PDB entry 5IP9 | X-ray diffraction, 3.90 A resolution | chains A and B of the 13 polymer chains in the assembly

== Chain A ==
Name: DNA-directed RNA polymerase II subunit RPB1
Source organism: Saccharomyces cerevisiae
Notes: EC 2.7.7.6
UniProtKB: P04050 (RPB1_YEAST); residue numbers follow UniProt; this construct covers 2-1733
Sequence (1732 residues; numbered 2 to 1733; the number before each row is that of its first residue):
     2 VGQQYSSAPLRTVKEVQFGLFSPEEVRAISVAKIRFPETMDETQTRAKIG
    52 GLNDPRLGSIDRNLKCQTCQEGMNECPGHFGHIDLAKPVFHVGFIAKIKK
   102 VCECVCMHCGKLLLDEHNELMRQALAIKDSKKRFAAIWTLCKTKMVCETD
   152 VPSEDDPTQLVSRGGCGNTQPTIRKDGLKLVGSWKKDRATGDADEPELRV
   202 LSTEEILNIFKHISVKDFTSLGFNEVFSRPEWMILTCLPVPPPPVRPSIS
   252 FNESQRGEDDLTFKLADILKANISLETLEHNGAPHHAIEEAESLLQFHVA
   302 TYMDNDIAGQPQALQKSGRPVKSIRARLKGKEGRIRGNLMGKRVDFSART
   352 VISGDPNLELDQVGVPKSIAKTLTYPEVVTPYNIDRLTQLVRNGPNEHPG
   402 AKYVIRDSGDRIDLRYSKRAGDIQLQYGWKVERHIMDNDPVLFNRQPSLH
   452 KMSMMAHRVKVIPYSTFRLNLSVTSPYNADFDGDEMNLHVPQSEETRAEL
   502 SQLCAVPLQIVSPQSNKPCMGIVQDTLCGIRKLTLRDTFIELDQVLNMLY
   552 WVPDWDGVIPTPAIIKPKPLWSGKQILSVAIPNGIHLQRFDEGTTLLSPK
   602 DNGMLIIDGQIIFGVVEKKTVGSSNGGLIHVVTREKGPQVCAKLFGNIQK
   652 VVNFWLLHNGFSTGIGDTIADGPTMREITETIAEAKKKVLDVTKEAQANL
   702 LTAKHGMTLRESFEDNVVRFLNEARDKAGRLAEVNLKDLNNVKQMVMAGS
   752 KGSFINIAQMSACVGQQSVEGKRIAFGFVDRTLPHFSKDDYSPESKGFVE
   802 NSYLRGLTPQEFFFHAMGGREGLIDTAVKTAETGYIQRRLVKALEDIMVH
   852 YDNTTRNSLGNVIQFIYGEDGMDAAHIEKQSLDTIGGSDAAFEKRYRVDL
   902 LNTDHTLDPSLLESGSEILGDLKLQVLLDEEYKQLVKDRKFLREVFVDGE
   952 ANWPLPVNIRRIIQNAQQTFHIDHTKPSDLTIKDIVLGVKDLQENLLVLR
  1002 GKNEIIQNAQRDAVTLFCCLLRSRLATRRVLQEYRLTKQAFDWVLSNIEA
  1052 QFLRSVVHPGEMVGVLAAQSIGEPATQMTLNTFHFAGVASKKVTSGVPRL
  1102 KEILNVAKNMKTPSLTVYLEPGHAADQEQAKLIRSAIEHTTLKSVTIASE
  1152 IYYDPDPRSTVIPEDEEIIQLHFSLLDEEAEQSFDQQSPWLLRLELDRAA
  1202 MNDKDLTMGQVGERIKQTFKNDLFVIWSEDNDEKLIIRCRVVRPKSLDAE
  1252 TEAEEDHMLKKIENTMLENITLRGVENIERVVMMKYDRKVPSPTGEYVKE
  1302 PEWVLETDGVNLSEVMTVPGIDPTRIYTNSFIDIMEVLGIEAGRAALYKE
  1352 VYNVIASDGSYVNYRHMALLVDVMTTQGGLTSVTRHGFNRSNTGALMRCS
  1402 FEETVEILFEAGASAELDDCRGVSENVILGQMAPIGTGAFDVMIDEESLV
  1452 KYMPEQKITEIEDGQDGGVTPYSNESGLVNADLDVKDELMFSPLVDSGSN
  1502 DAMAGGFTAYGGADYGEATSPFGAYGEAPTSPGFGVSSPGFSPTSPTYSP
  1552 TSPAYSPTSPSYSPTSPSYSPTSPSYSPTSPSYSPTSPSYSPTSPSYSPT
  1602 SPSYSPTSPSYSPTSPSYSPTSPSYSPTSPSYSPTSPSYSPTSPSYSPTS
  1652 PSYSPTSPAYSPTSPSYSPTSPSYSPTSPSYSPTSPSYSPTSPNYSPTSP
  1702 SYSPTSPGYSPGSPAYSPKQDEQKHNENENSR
Not modelled in the structure: 2, 187-194, 1087-1090, 1177-1186, 1245-1253, 1455-1733
Bound ions: Zn2+ site 1: Cys67, Cys70, Cys77, His80; Zn2+ site 2: Cys107, Cys110, Cys148, Cys167; Mg2+ near Asp483 (its only coordinating residue here)
UniProt features mapped onto this chain:
  - region: Pro248 to Asp260 (Lid loop), Asn306 to Lys323 (Rudder loop), Pro810 to Glu822 (Bridging helix)
  - binding site (Zn(2+)): Cys67, Cys70, Cys77, His80, Cys107, Cys110, Cys148, Cys167
  - binding site (Mg(2+)): Asp481, Asp483, Asp485
  - modified residue: Thr1471 (Phosphothreonine)
  - cross-link (Glycyl lysine isopeptide (Lys-Gly)): Lys695 (interchain with G-Cter in ubiquitin), Lys1246 (interchain with G-Cter in ubiquitin), Lys1350 (interchain with G-Cter in ubiquitin)
  - natural variant: Ser1653 to Pro1659 (deletion: In strain: A364A)
  - mutagenesis: Lys1246 (K1246R: Impairs ubiquitination during transcription stress)

== Chain B ==
Name: DNA-directed RNA polymerase II subunit RPB2
Source organism: Saccharomyces cerevisiae
Notes: EC 2.7.7.6
UniProtKB: P08518 (RPB2_YEAST); residues 2-1224 here = UniProt positions 2-1224
Sequence (1223 residues; row label = number of the first residue in the row):
     2 SDLANSEKYYDEDPYGFEDESAPITAEDSWAVISAFFREKGLVSQQLDSF
    52 NQFVDYTLQDIICEDSTLILEQLAQHTTESDNISRKYEISFGKIYVTKPM
   102 VNESDGVTHALYPQEARLRNLTYSSGLFVDVKKRTYEAIDVPGRELKYEL
   152 IAEESEDDSESGKVFIGRLPIMLRSKNCYLSEATESDLYKLKECPFDMGG
   202 YFIINGSEKVLIAQERSAGNIVQVFKKAAPSPISHVAEIRSALEKGSRFI
   252 STLQVKLYGREGSSARTIKATLPYIKQDIPIVIIFRALGIIPDGEILEHI
   302 CYDVNDWQMLEMLKPCVEDGFVIQDRETALDFIGRRGTALGIKKEKRIQY
   352 AKDILQKEFLPHITQLEGFESRKAFFLGYMINRLLLCALDRKDQDDRDHF
   402 GKKRLDLAGPLLAQLFKTLFKKLTKDIFRYMQRTVEEAHDFNMKLAINAK
   452 TITSGLKYALATGNWGEQKKAMSSRAGVSQVLNRYTYSSTLSHLRRTNTP
   502 IGRDGKLAKPRQLHNTHWGLVCPAETPEGQACGLVKNLSLMSCISVGTDP
   552 MPIITFLSEWGMEPLEDYVPHQSPDATRVFVNGVWHGVHRNPARLMETLR
   602 TLRRKGDINPEVSMIRDIREKELKIFTDAGRVYRPLFIVEDDESLGHKEL
   652 KVRKGHIAKLMATEYQDIEGGFEDVEEYTWSSLLNEGLVEYIDAEEEESI
   702 LIAMQPEDLEPAEANEENDLDVDPAKRIRVSHHATTFTHCEIHPSMILGV
   752 AASIIPFPDHNQSPRNTYQSAMGKQAMGVFLTNYNVRMDTMANILYYPQK
   802 PLGTTRAMEYLKFRELPAGQNAIVAIACYSGYNQEDSMIMNQSSIDRGLF
   852 RSLFFRSYMDQEKKYGMSITETFEKPQRTNTLRMKHGTYDKLDDDGLIAP
   902 GVRVSGEDVIIGKTTPISPDEEELGQRTAYHSKRDASTPLRSTENGIVDQ
   952 VLVTTNQDGLKFVKVRVRTTKIPQIGDKFASRHGQKGTIGITYRREDMPF
  1002 TAEGIVPDLIINPHAIPSRMTVAHLIECLLSKVAALSGNEGDASPFTDIT
  1052 VEGISKLLREHGYQSRGFEVMYNGHTGKKLMAQIFFGPTYYQRLRHMVDD
  1102 KIHARARGPMQVLTRQPVEGRSRDGGLRFGEMERDCMIAHGAASFLKERL
  1152 MEASDAFRVHICGICGLMTVIAKLNHNQFECKGCDNKIDIYQIHIPYAAK
  1202 LLFQELMAMNITPRLYTDRSRDF
Not modelled in the structure: 2-19, 71-89, 135-163, 438-445, 504-506, 669-677, 716-721, 920-932
Bound ions: Zn2+: Cys1163, Cys1166, Cys1182, Cys1185

== Chain A / chain B interface ==
Contacting residue pairs (470):
  Gly3(A) - Phe1158(B)
  Gly3(A) - Arg1159(B)
  Gln5(A) - Arg1159(B)  hydrogen bond (backbone-side chain)
  Gln5(A) - Leu1175(B)
  Tyr6(A) - Leu1175(B)
  Ser7(A) - Arg1159(B)
  Ser7(A) - His1161(B)
  Ser7(A) - Phe1180(B)
  Ser7(A) - Gln1193(B)
  Ser8(A) - Asn1178(B)  hydrogen bond
  Ser8(A) - Phe1180(B)
  Ala9(A) - His1161(B)
  Ala9(A) - Gln1193(B)
  Pro10(A) - Ile1191(B)
  Pro10(A) - Tyr1192(B)
  Pro10(A) - Gln1193(B)  hydrogen bond (backbone-backbone)
  Leu11(A) - Gln1193(B)
  Leu11(A) - Ile1194(B)  hydrophobic
  Leu11(A) - His1195(B)
  Arg12(A) - Tyr1192(B)
  Arg12(A) - Gln1193(B)  hydrogen bond (backbone-backbone)
  Arg12(A) - Ile1194(B)
  Arg12(A) - Thr1218(B)  hydrogen bond
  Thr13(A) - Thr1218(B)
  Val14(A) - Ile1194(B)  hydrophobic
  Val14(A) - Leu1216(B)  hydrophobic
  Val14(A) - Tyr1217(B)
  Lys15(A) - Tyr1217(B)  hydrogen bond (backbone-backbone)
  Lys15(A) - Thr1218(B)  hydrogen bond (side chain-backbone)
  Lys15(A) - Asp1219(B)
  Lys15(A) - Arg1220(B)  hydrogen bond (backbone-side chain)
  Glu16(A) - Arg1215(B)
  Glu16(A) - Leu1216(B)
  Glu16(A) - Tyr1217(B)  hydrogen bond (backbone-backbone)
  Glu16(A) - Asp1219(B)
  Glu16(A) - Arg1220(B)
  Glu16(A) - Ser1221(B)  hydrogen bond (side chain-backbone)
  Glu16(A) - Arg1222(B)
  Val17(A) - Pro1214(B)
  Val17(A) - Arg1215(B)
  Val17(A) - Leu1216(B)  hydrophobic
  Gln18(A) - Thr1213(B)
  Gln18(A) - Pro1214(B)
  Gln18(A) - Arg1215(B)  hydrogen bond (backbone-backbone)
  Gln18(A) - Tyr1217(B)
  Phe19(A) - Thr1213(B)
  Gly20(A) - Ile1212(B)
  Gly20(A) - Thr1213(B)  hydrogen bond (backbone-backbone)
  Leu21(A) - Asn1211(B)
  Leu21(A) - Thr1213(B)
  Leu21(A) - Arg1215(B)
  Phe22(A) - Met1208(B)  hydrophobic
  Phe22(A) - Asn1211(B)  hydrogen bond (backbone-backbone)
  Phe22(A) - Thr1213(B)
  Glu26(A) - Cys1166(B)
  Glu26(A) - Leu1168(B)
  Glu26(A) - Arg1215(B)  salt bridge
  Ala29(A) - Lys1183(B)
  Ala29(A) - Gly1184(B)
  Ile30(A) - Thr1170(B)
  Ile30(A) - Lys1183(B)  hydrogen bond (backbone-side chain)
  Val32(A) - Lys1183(B)
  Arg47(A) - Ser919(B)
  Thr69(A) - Ile1172(B)
  Thr69(A) - Lys1174(B)
  Cys70(A) - Ala1173(B)
  Cys70(A) - Lys1174(B)
  Gln71(A) - Lys1174(B)
  Glu72(A) - Ala1173(B)
  Glu72(A) - Lys1174(B)
  Glu72(A) - Leu1175(B)
  Glu72(A) - Asn1176(B)
  Met74(A) - Arg1116(B)  hydrogen bond (backbone-side chain)
  Asn75(A) - Arg1116(B)  hydrogen bond (backbone-side chain)
  Asn75(A) - Phe1158(B)
  Glu76(A) - Phe1158(B)
  Glu76(A) - Arg1159(B)  salt bridge
  Glu76(A) - Leu1175(B)
  Pro78(A) - Val1160(B)  hydrophobic
  Pro78(A) - Lys1201(B)  hydrogen bond (backbone-side chain)
  Pro78(A) - Gln1205(B)  hydrogen bond (backbone-side chain)
  Gly79(A) - Gln1205(B)
  Phe81(A) - Gln1205(B)
  Phe81(A) - Met1208(B)  hydrophobic
  His92(A) - Met1210(B)  hydrogen bond (side chain-backbone)
  Phe228(A) - Arg1215(B)
  Trp233(A) - Asn1211(B)
  Leu236(A) - Asn1211(B)
  Pro240(A) - Met1208(B)
  Pro240(A) - Asn1211(B)
  Pro242(A) - Ala1209(B)  hydrophobic
  Pro243(A) - Gln1205(B)
  Pro245(A) - Leu1114(B)
  Pro245(A) - Tyr1198(B)
  Pro245(A) - Lys1201(B)
  Val246(A) - Leu1114(B)
  Val246(A) - Gln1205(B)
  Val246(A) - Glu1206(B)
  Pro248(A) - Leu1114(B)
  Asn253(A) - Arg935(B)
  Glu254(A) - Ile918(B)
  Glu254(A) - Arg935(B)
  Ser255(A) - Ile918(B)
  Tyr303(A) - Ala1209(B)
  Met304(A) - Met1210(B)  hydrophobic
  Lys317(A) - Lys471(B)
  Ser318(A) - Lys470(B)
  Ser318(A) - Lys471(B)
  Ile325(A) - Glu1206(B)
  Ile325(A) - Ala1209(B)  hydrophobic
  Ile325(A) - Met1210(B)  hydrophobic
  Arg328(A) - Leu1114(B)
  Arg328(A) - Glu1206(B)  salt bridge
  Leu329(A) - Leu1203(B)  hydrophobic
  Leu329(A) - Glu1206(B)
  Leu329(A) - Met1210(B)  hydrophobic
  Arg335(A) - Leu1114(B)
  Arg335(A) - Leu1202(B)
  Arg335(A) - Leu1203(B)
  Arg335(A) - Glu1206(B)  salt bridge
  Ile336(A) - Leu1203(B)  hydrophobic
  Arg337(A) - Arg1129(B)
  Arg337(A) - Glu1132(B)  salt bridge
  Gly338(A) - Arg1129(B)  hydrogen bond (backbone-side chain)
  Asn339(A) - Thr1115(B)
  Asn339(A) - Gln1117(B)  hydrogen bond (backbone-side chain)
  Asn339(A) - Ala1199(B)
  Leu340(A) - Pro1197(B)  hydrophobic
  Leu340(A) - Ala1199(B)  hydrophobic
  Leu340(A) - Ala1200(B)
  Leu340(A) - Leu1203(B)  hydrophobic
  Met341(A) - Glu1132(B)
  Met341(A) - Arg1135(B)
  Gly342(A) - Arg1129(B)
  Gly342(A) - Phe1130(B)
  Gly342(A) - Gly1131(B)
  Gly342(A) - Glu1132(B)
  Lys343(A) - Gln1117(B)
  Lys343(A) - Leu1128(B)
  Lys343(A) - Arg1129(B)
  Lys343(A) - Phe1130(B)  hydrogen bond (backbone-backbone)
  Lys343(A) - Leu1151(B)  hydrogen bond (side chain-backbone)
  Lys343(A) - Ser1155(B)
  Lys343(A) - Asp1156(B)  salt bridge
  Lys343(A) - Pro1197(B)
  Arg344(A) - Gln1112(B)
  Arg344(A) - Gln1117(B)
  Arg344(A) - Pro1118(B)
  Arg344(A) - Val1119(B)
  Arg344(A) - Glu1120(B)  salt bridge
  Arg344(A) - Gly1127(B)  hydrogen bond (side chain-backbone)
  Arg344(A) - Leu1128(B)
  Arg344(A) - Arg1129(B)
  Arg344(A) - Ser1155(B)
  Val345(A) - Pro1118(B)  hydrophobic
  Val345(A) - Gly1127(B)
  Val345(A) - Leu1128(B)  hydrogen bond (backbone-backbone)
  Val345(A) - Phe1130(B)  hydrophobic
  Val345(A) - Arg1150(B)
  Val345(A) - Ala1154(B)
  Val345(A) - Ser1155(B)
  Asp346(A) - Arg1106(B)  salt bridge
  Asp346(A) - Arg1108(B)
  Asp346(A) - Gly1109(B)
  Asp346(A) - Met1111(B)
  Asp346(A) - Pro1118(B)
  Asp346(A) - Arg1150(B)  hydrogen bond (backbone-side chain)
  Asp346(A) - Ala1154(B)  hydrogen bond (backbone-backbone)
  Phe347(A) - Arg1106(B)  hydrogen bond (backbone-backbone)
  Phe347(A) - Ala1107(B)
  Phe347(A) - Arg1150(B)  hydrogen bond (backbone-side chain)
  Ser348(A) - Ala1105(B)
  Ser348(A) - Arg1106(B)  hydrogen bond (backbone-backbone)
  Ser348(A) - Leu1128(B)  hydrogen bond (side chain-backbone)
  Ala349(A) - His1104(B)
  Ala349(A) - Ala1105(B)  hydrophobic
  Ala349(A) - Leu1128(B)
  Arg350(A) - Lys1102(B)
  Arg350(A) - Ile1103(B)
  Arg350(A) - His1104(B)  hydrogen bond (backbone-backbone)
  Arg350(A) - Leu1128(B)
  Thr351(A) - Val1099(B)
  Thr351(A) - Ile1103(B)
  Val352(A) - Gly977(B)
  Val352(A) - Thr989(B)
  Val352(A) - Val1099(B)  hydrophobic
  Val352(A) - Lys1102(B)
  Ser354(A) - Ile990(B)  hydrogen bond (side chain-backbone)
  Gly355(A) - Tyr833(B)
  Asp356(A) - Tyr833(B)  hydrogen bond
  Pro357(A) - Ser831(B)
  Pro357(A) - Gly832(B)
  Pro357(A) - Tyr833(B)
  Asn358(A) - Tyr833(B)  hydrogen bond
  Pro367(A) - Ile1103(B)  hydrophobic
  Ser369(A) - Ile1103(B)
  Ile370(A) - Ile1103(B)  hydrophobic
  Ile370(A) - Ala1105(B)  hydrophobic
  Thr373(A) - Ala1105(B)
  Thr373(A) - Arg1106(B)
  Thr373(A) - Ala1107(B)
  Leu374(A) - Arg1106(B)
  Leu374(A) - Ala1107(B)  hydrophobic
  Tyr404(A) - Arg1108(B)
  Arg412(A) - Arg1108(B)
  Glu433(A) - Arg1108(B)  salt bridge
  Leu443(A) - Met1138(B)  hydrophobic
  Leu443(A) - Phe1146(B)  hydrophobic
  Asn445(A) - Glu1134(B)
  Gln447(A) - Glu1134(B)
  Ser449(A) - Met1133(B)
  Ser449(A) - Glu1134(B)  hydrogen bond
  Ser449(A) - Cys1137(B)
  Leu450(A) - Met1133(B)  hydrophobic
  His451(A) - Cys1137(B)  hydrogen bond (backbone-side chain)
  Lys452(A) - Ala1140(B)
  Lys452(A) - His1141(B)  hydrogen bond (backbone-side chain)
  Met455(A) - Phe1130(B)  hydrophobic
  Met455(A) - Glu1134(B)
  Met455(A) - Cys1137(B)  hydrophobic
  Met455(A) - Met1138(B)  hydrophobic
  Met455(A) - His1141(B)  hydrogen bond (backbone-side chain)
  Tyr465(A) - Gln975(B)
  Tyr465(A) - Ile976(B)  hydrophobic
  Ser466(A) - Gln975(B)  hydrogen bond
  Ser466(A) - Val1099(B)
  Ser466(A) - Asp1100(B)  hydrogen bond
  Ser466(A) - Ile1103(B)
  Thr467(A) - Ile976(B)
  Thr467(A) - Gly977(B)
  Arg469(A) - Tyr833(B)
  Arg469(A) - Ile976(B)
  Arg469(A) - Gly991(B)  hydrogen bond (side chain-backbone)
  Leu472(A) - Gln835(B)
  Leu472(A) - Glu836(B)
  Thr475(A) - Glu836(B)
  Ala480(A) - Glu836(B)
  Asp481(A) - Glu836(B)
  Phe482(A) - Gln835(B)
  Phe482(A) - Glu836(B)  hydrogen bond (backbone-backbone)
  Phe482(A) - Asp837(B)
  Phe482(A) - Ser838(B)
  Phe482(A) - Thr989(B)  hydrogen bond (backbone-side chain)
  Asp483(A) - Asp837(B)
  Asp483(A) - Lys979(B)
  Asp483(A) - Lys987(B)  salt bridge
  Gly484(A) - Thr989(B)
  Gly484(A) - Lys1102(B)
  Glu486(A) - Lys1102(B)
  Asn488(A) - Leu1128(B)
  Asn488(A) - Arg1129(B)
  His490(A) - Arg1150(B)
  Val491(A) - Arg1150(B)  hydrogen bond (backbone-side chain)
  Pro492(A) - Glu1149(B)
  Pro492(A) - Arg1150(B)
  Gln493(A) - Glu1149(B)  hydrogen bond (backbone-side chain)
  Ser494(A) - Glu1149(B)  hydrogen bond (backbone-side chain)
  Thr497(A) - Ser1145(B)
  Thr497(A) - Phe1146(B)
  Thr497(A) - Glu1149(B)  hydrogen bond
  Glu500(A) - Ala1143(B)
  Glu500(A) - Ala1144(B)  hydrogen bond (side chain-backbone)
  Glu500(A) - Ser1145(B)  hydrogen bond (side chain-backbone)
  Glu500(A) - Phe1146(B)
  Leu501(A) - Phe1146(B)  hydrophobic
  Cys505(A) - Met1138(B)  hydrophobic
  Cys505(A) - His1141(B)
  Gln510(A) - His1141(B)
  Val524(A) - Gln835(B)
  Gln525(A) - Gln835(B)
  Gln525(A) - Glu836(B)  hydrogen bond (side chain-backbone)
  Gln525(A) - Asn1013(B)
  Gln525(A) - His1015(B)
  Asp526(A) - Cys829(B)  hydrogen bond
  Asp526(A) - Gly832(B)
  Asp526(A) - Gln835(B)  hydrogen bond (backbone-side chain)
  Asp526(A) - Asn1013(B)
  Asp526(A) - His1015(B)
  Cys529(A) - His1015(B)
  Leu658(A) - Tyr830(B)
  Leu658(A) - Ser831(B)
  Leu658(A) - Asn1074(B)
  Leu658(A) - His1076(B)
  Leu658(A) - Leu1081(B)
  His659(A) - Asn1074(B)
  His659(A) - Thr1077(B)
  His659(A) - Leu1081(B)
  Asn660(A) - Leu1081(B)
  Asn660(A) - Met1082(B)  hydrogen bond (backbone-backbone)
  Asn660(A) - Ala1083(B)  hydrogen bond (backbone-backbone)
  Gly661(A) - Leu1081(B)
  Gly661(A) - Ala1083(B)
  Phe662(A) - Ile827(B)
  Phe662(A) - Ala828(B)
  Phe662(A) - Cys829(B)  hydrogen bond (backbone-backbone)
  Phe662(A) - Pro1014(B)
  Ser663(A) - Ile827(B)  hydrogen bond (side chain-backbone)
  Ser663(A) - Pro1014(B)
  Ser663(A) - Gln1084(B)
  Ser663(A) - Ile1085(B)
  Ser663(A) - Phe1086(B)  hydrogen bond (side chain-backbone)
  Thr664(A) - Ile827(B)
  Thr664(A) - Pro1014(B)
  Thr664(A) - Phe1086(B)
  Gly665(A) - Leu1026(B)
  Gly665(A) - Phe1069(B)
  Gly665(A) - Phe1086(B)
  Ile666(A) - Leu1026(B)  hydrophobic
  Ile666(A) - Ile1027(B)  hydrophobic
  Ile666(A) - Leu1030(B)  hydrophobic
  Ile666(A) - Arg1067(B)
  Ile666(A) - Phe1086(B)  hydrophobic
  Asp668(A) - Phe1069(B)
  Ile670(A) - Val1052(B)  hydrophobic
  Ile670(A) - Arg1067(B)
  Met746(A) - Pro1014(B)
  Met746(A) - His1015(B)  hydrogen bond
  Met746(A) - Pro1018(B)  hydrophobic
  Ser751(A) - His1015(B)  hydrogen bond
  Lys752(A) - His1015(B)
  Lys752(A) - Pro1018(B)
  Lys752(A) - Ser1019(B)
  Lys752(A) - Arg1020(B)
  Gly753(A) - Pro1018(B)
  Asn757(A) - Pro1018(B)
  Asn757(A) - Ser1019(B)
  Asn757(A) - Met1021(B)
  Gln760(A) - Met1021(B)
  Met761(A) - Pro1018(B)  hydrophobic
  Met761(A) - Met1021(B)  hydrophobic
  Met761(A) - Val1023(B)  hydrophobic
  Glu771(A) - Gln513(B)
  Ala776(A) - Asn516(B)  hydrogen bond (backbone-side chain)
  Gly778(A) - His400(B)
  Gly778(A) - His515(B)
  Gly778(A) - Asn516(B)
  Phe779(A) - Asn516(B)
  Phe779(A) - Thr517(B)
  Phe779(A) - Glu698(B)
  Phe779(A) - Glu699(B)
  Val780(A) - Glu699(B)  hydrogen bond (backbone-side chain)
  Asp781(A) - Arg620(B)  salt bridge
  Arg782(A) - Glu698(B)  hydrogen bond (side chain-backbone)
  Arg782(A) - Glu699(B)  hydrogen bond (side chain-backbone)
  Arg782(A) - Ile701(B)  hydrogen bond (side chain-backbone)
  Thr783(A) - Asn516(B)  hydrogen bond (backbone-side chain)
  Leu784(A) - Trp519(B)  hydrophobic
  Pro785(A) - Glu698(B)
  Pro785(A) - Ile701(B)
  Pro785(A) - Leu702(B)
  Pro785(A) - Ile703(B)  hydrogen bond (backbone-backbone)
  His786(A) - Trp519(B)  hydrogen bond
  His786(A) - Ile703(B)  hydrogen bond (side chain-backbone)
  His786(A) - Met705(B)  hydrogen bond
  His786(A) - Glu742(B)  salt bridge
  Phe787(A) - Leu702(B)
  Lys789(A) - Arg620(B)
  Glu795(A) - Val731(B)
  Glu801(A) - Ile729(B)
  Asn802(A) - Arg728(B)
  Asn802(A) - Ile729(B)  hydrogen bond (side chain-backbone)
  Tyr804(A) - His761(B)  hydrogen bond (backbone-side chain)
  Tyr804(A) - Asn762(B)
  Tyr804(A) - Gln763(B)
  Tyr804(A) - Met1021(B)  hydrophobic
  Tyr804(A) - Val1023(B)  hydrophobic
  Leu805(A) - His761(B)  hydrogen bond (backbone-side chain)
  Leu805(A) - Val1052(B)  hydrophobic
  Arg806(A) - Pro725(B)  hydrogen bond (side chain-backbone)
  Arg806(A) - Ala726(B)
  Arg806(A) - Lys727(B)  hydrogen bond (side chain-backbone)
  Arg806(A) - Arg728(B)
  Arg806(A) - Ile729(B)
  Arg806(A) - His761(B)
  Gly807(A) - Arg728(B)
  Gly807(A) - Asp760(B)
  Gly807(A) - His761(B)
  Leu808(A) - Arg728(B)  hydrogen bond (backbone-side chain)
  Leu808(A) - Asp760(B)  hydrogen bond (backbone-backbone)
  Leu808(A) - Phe1047(B)
  Thr809(A) - Ile729(B)
  Thr809(A) - Arg730(B)
  Thr809(A) - Phe1047(B)
  Pro810(A) - Trp519(B)
  Pro810(A) - Met705(B)  hydrophobic
  Pro810(A) - Pro745(B)  hydrophobic
  Pro810(A) - Phe1047(B)
  Gln811(A) - Met705(B)  hydrogen bond
  Gln811(A) - Val731(B)
  Glu812(A) - Ile729(B)
  Phe813(A) - Pro524(B)  hydrophobic
  Phe813(A) - Ile748(B)  hydrophobic
  Phe813(A) - Leu749(B)  hydrophobic
  Phe813(A) - Pro759(B)
  Phe813(A) - Asn767(B)
  Phe813(A) - Phe1047(B)  hydrophobic
  Phe814(A) - Leu514(B)  hydrophobic
  Phe814(A) - His515(B)
  Phe814(A) - Asn516(B)
  Phe814(A) - Trp519(B)  hydrophobic
  Phe814(A) - Pro524(B)  hydrophobic
  His816(A) - Gln763(B)
  His816(A) - Ser764(B)  hydrogen bond (side chain-backbone)
  Ala817(A) - Leu514(B)
  Ala817(A) - Ser764(B)
  Met818(A) - Leu514(B)
  Met818(A) - Asn516(B)
  Gly820(A) - Ser764(B)
  Arg821(A) - Arg512(B)
  Arg821(A) - Leu514(B)
  Arg821(A) - Cys523(B)
  Arg821(A) - Pro524(B)  hydrogen bond (side chain-backbone)
  Arg821(A) - Thr527(B)
  Glu822(A) - Gln513(B)
  Leu824(A) - Thr768(B)
  Leu824(A) - Tyr769(B)
  Ile825(A) - Arg512(B)
  Ile825(A) - Gln513(B)
  Ala828(A) - Gly530(B)
  Val829(A) - Leu508(B)  hydrophobic
  Gln838(A) - Met1133(B)
  Arg839(A) - Glu1132(B)  salt bridge
  Val842(A) - Asp1136(B)
  Lys843(A) - Glu1132(B)  salt bridge
  Lys843(A) - Arg1135(B)
  Glu846(A) - Arg1135(B)  salt bridge
  Glu1062(A) - Ala1140(B)
  Met1063(A) - Ile1139(B)
  Val1066(A) - Asp1136(B)
  Val1066(A) - Ile1139(B)  hydrophobic
  Gln1070(A) - Asp1136(B)
  Gln1070(A) - Cys1137(B)
  Gln1070(A) - Ala1140(B)
  Lys1144(A) - Glu262(B)  salt bridge
  Asn1265(A) - Gly263(B)
  Asn1265(A) - Ser264(B)
  Glu1269(A) - Glu262(B)
  Glu1269(A) - Gly263(B)
  Leu1409(A) - Leu1207(B)  hydrophobic
  Phe1410(A) - Met1210(B)  hydrophobic
  Phe1410(A) - Ile1212(B)  hydrophobic
  Leu1418(A) - Ser1221(B)
  Leu1418(A) - Arg1222(B)  hydrogen bond (backbone-side chain)
  Asp1420(A) - Arg1220(B)
  Asp1420(A) - Arg1222(B)  salt bridge
  Asp1420(A) - Phe1224(B)
  Arg1422(A) - Phe1224(B)
  Val1424(A) - Ile1139(B)  hydrophobic
  Val1428(A) - Leu1147(B)  hydrophobic
  Val1428(A) - Leu1151(B)  hydrophobic
  Ile1429(A) - Pro1197(B)
  Ile1429(A) - Ala1200(B)
  Leu1430(A) - His1195(B)
  Leu1430(A) - Ile1196(B)
  Leu1430(A) - Pro1197(B)
  Gly1431(A) - Lys1148(B)
  Gly1431(A) - Met1152(B)
  Gly1431(A) - Pro1197(B)
  Gln1432(A) - Lys1148(B)
  Met1433(A) - Ala1144(B)  hydrophobic
  Met1433(A) - Ser1145(B)
  Ala1434(A) - Ala1144(B)
  Ile1436(A) - Ile1139(B)  hydrophobic
  Ile1436(A) - Gly1142(B)
  Ile1436(A) - Ala1144(B)
  Gly1437(A) - Gly1142(B)
  Thr1438(A) - Gly1142(B)  hydrogen bond (backbone-backbone)
  Thr1438(A) - Ala1144(B)
  Thr1438(A) - Ser1145(B)
  Gly1439(A) - Ala1144(B)
Also at the interface, not in a pair above, chain A (231 interface residues in all): Gln4, Val27, Cys77, His80, Phe95, Cys238, Leu239, Gly319, Arg326, Ile353, Thr375, Glu496, Leu504, Thr527, Asn654, Leu657, Gly667, Thr669, Asn742, Val743, Val770, Ile775, Phe777, Ser788, Ser1401, Gly1413, Ser1425
Also at the interface, not in a pair above, chain B (202 interface residues in all): Ser265, His518, Ala525, Glu526, Cys533, Gly534, Arg635, Ala695, Ser700, Pro765, Asn834, Gly988, Lys1080, Phe1204, Asp1223

== Summary ==
The interface between chain A and chain B involves 231 residues on one side and 202 on the other; the contacts
include 82 hydrogen bonds and 17 salt bridges. Among the polar pairs are Glu26(A)-Arg1215(B),
Glu76(A)-Arg1159(B) and Arg328(A)-Glu1206(B).
Chain A is DNA-directed RNA polymerase II subunit RPB1 and chain B is DNA-directed RNA polymerase II subunit
RPB2, both from Saccharomyces cerevisiae; the structure, Structure of RNA Polymerase II-TFIIF complex, was
determined by X-ray diffraction together with 5FYW, 5FZ5 and 5IP7 from the same study.
